PDB entry 1BV9 | X-ray diffraction, 2.00 A resolution | chains A and B

# Chain A (and B)
Protein: Protein (HIV-1 protease)
From: Human immunodeficiency virus 1
Notes: EC 3.4.23.16; chain B of this document is another copy of the same molecule, construct and numbering; everything in this record applies to it too
UniProt: P04585 (POL_HV1H2); residues 1-99 here correspond to UniProt positions 57-155 (UniProt number = residue number + 56)
Sequence (99 residues; row label = number of the first residue in the row):
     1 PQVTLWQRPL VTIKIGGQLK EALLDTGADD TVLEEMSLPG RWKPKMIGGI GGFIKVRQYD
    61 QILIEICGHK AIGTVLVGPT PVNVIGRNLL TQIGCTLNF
Construct notes: engineered mutation V84 (Ile140 in P04585)
Small-molecule neighbours: XV6 ([4R-(4alpha,5alpha,6beta,7beta)]-3,3'-[[tetrahydro-5,6-dihydroxy-2-oxo-4,7-bis(phenylmethyl)-1H-1,3-diazepine-1,3(2h)-d iyl] bis(methylene)]bis[n-2-thiazolylbenzamide]): R8, D25, G27, A28, D29, D30, V32, K45, M46, I47, G48, G49, I50, P81, V82, V84

# Interface between chain A and chain B
Residue-residue contacts (92; chain A residue first):
  P1(A) - L97(B)
  P1(A) - N98(B)
  P1(A) - F99(B)  hydrogen bond (backbone-backbone)
  Q2(A) - T96(B)
  Q2(A) - L97(B)
  Q2(A) - N98(B)  hydrogen bond
  V3(A) - T96(B)
  V3(A) - L97(B)  hydrogen bond (backbone-backbone)
  T4(A) - T96(B)
  L5(A) - R87(B)  hydrogen bond (backbone-side chain)
  L5(A) - L90(B)  hydrophobic
  L5(A) - T91(B)
  L5(A) - C95(B)
  W6(A) - R87(B)  hydrogen bond (backbone-side chain)
  W6(A) - T91(B)
  Q7(A) - R87(B)
  R8(A) - D29(B)  salt bridge
  R8(A) - R87(B)
  P9(A) - T26(B)
  P9(A) - R87(B)
  P9(A) - L97(B)  hydrophobic
  L23(A) - G27(B)
  L24(A) - T26(B)  hydrogen bond (backbone-side chain)
  L24(A) - L97(B)  hydrophobic
  L24(A) - F99(B)  hydrophobic
  D25(A) - D25(B)
  D25(A) - T26(B)
  D25(A) - G27(B)  hydrogen bond (side chain-backbone)
  T26(A) - L5(B)
  T26(A) - P9(B)
  T26(A) - L24(B)  hydrogen bond (side chain-backbone)
  T26(A) - D25(B)
  T26(A) - T26(B)  hydrogen bond (side chain-backbone)
  G27(A) - L23(B)
  G27(A) - D25(B)
  D29(A) - R8(B)  salt bridge
  V32(A) - I50(B)  hydrophobic
  I47(A) - I50(B)  hydrophobic
  G49(A) - I50(B)
  I50(A) - V32(B)  hydrophobic
  I50(A) - G49(B)
  I50(A) - I50(B)  hydrogen bond (backbone-backbone)
  I50(A) - G52(B)
  I50(A) - T80(B)
  G51(A) - I50(B)
  G51(A) - G51(B)
  G51(A) - G52(B)
  G51(A) - I54(B)
  G52(A) - I50(B)  hydrogen bond (backbone-backbone)
  G52(A) - G51(B)
  I54(A) - I50(B)  hydrophobic
  I54(A) - G51(B)
  C67(A) - F99(B)  hydrophobic
  H69(A) - F99(B)
  T80(A) - I50(B)
  R87(A) - L5(B)  hydrogen bond (side chain-backbone)
  R87(A) - W6(B)  hydrogen bond (side chain-backbone)
  R87(A) - Q7(B)  hydrogen bond (side chain-backbone)
  R87(A) - R8(B)
  L90(A) - L5(B)  hydrophobic
  T91(A) - L5(B)
  T91(A) - W6(B)
  I93(A) - F99(B)  hydrophobic
  G94(A) - N98(B)
  C95(A) - L5(B)
  C95(A) - L97(B)  hydrophobic
  C95(A) - N98(B)
  T96(A) - Q2(B)
  T96(A) - V3(B)  hydrogen bond (side chain-backbone)
  T96(A) - T4(B)
  T96(A) - T96(B)
  T96(A) - L97(B)
  T96(A) - N98(B)  hydrogen bond (backbone-backbone)
  L97(A) - P1(B)
  L97(A) - Q2(B)
  L97(A) - V3(B)  hydrogen bond (backbone-backbone)
  L97(A) - L24(B)  hydrophobic
  L97(A) - T26(B)
  L97(A) - C95(B)  hydrophobic
  L97(A) - T96(B)
  L97(A) - L97(B)  hydrophobic
  N98(A) - P1(B)
  N98(A) - Q2(B)  hydrogen bond
  N98(A) - G94(B)
  N98(A) - C95(B)
  N98(A) - T96(B)  hydrogen bond (backbone-backbone)
  N98(A) - N98(B)  hydrogen bond
  F99(A) - P1(B)  hydrogen bond (backbone-backbone)
  F99(A) - C67(B)  hydrophobic
  F99(A) - H69(B)
  F99(A) - I93(B)
  F99(A) - C95(B)  hydrophobic
Other interface residues (no listed pair), chain A (39 interface residues in all): V11, G48, F53, P81
Other interface residues (no listed pair), chain B (37 interface residues in all): V11, F53, P81

# Overview
39 residues of chain A face 37 of chain B across their interface, with 21 hydrogen bonds and 2 salt bridges.
Among the polar pairs are R8(A)-D29(B), Q2(A)-N98(B) and L5(A)-R87(B). Bound to chain A: compound XV6.
Both chains are Protein (HIV-1 protease) (Human immunodeficiency virus 1). Entry 1BV9 (HIV-1 protease (I84V)
complexed with XV638 of dupont pharmaceuticals) was determined by X-ray diffraction together with 1BWA, 1BV7
and 1BWB from the same study.
